PDB entry 8SMX | electron microscopy, 3.20 A resolution | chains G and I of the 12 polymer chains in the assembly

[Chain G]
Molecule: Histone H2A type 1-B/E
Organism: Homo sapiens
Reference sequence: P04908 (H2A1B_HUMAN); residues 11-129 here correspond to UniProt positions 12-130 (UniProt number = residue number + 1)
Amino-acid sequence (119 residues; row label = number of the first residue in the row):
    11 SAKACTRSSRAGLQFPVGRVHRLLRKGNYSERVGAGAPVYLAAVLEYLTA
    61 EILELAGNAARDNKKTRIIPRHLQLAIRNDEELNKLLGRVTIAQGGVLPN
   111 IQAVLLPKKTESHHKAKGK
Not modelled in the structure: 120-129
Construct notes: engineered mutation Ser11 (Arg12 in P04908), Cys15 (Lys16 in P04908)
Swiss-Prot annotation at these positions:
  - modified residue: Lys13 (N6-(beta-hydroxybutyryl)lysine), Lys36 (N6-(2-hydroxyisobutyryl)lysine), Lys74 (N6-(2-hydroxyisobutyryl)lysine), Lys75 (N6-(2-hydroxyisobutyryl)lysine), Lys95 (N6-(2-hydroxyisobutyryl)lysine), Gln104 (N5-methylglutamine), Lys118 (N6-(2-hydroxyisobutyryl)lysine), Lys119 (N6-crotonyllysine), Thr120 (Phosphothreonine), Lys125 (N6-crotonyllysine)
  - cross-link (Glycyl lysine isopeptide (Lys-Gly)): Lys13 (interchain with G-Cter in ubiquitin), Lys119 (interchain with G-Cter in ubiquitin)

[Chain I]
Molecule: 147-nt DNA strand
Organism: Homo sapiens
Sequence (147 nucleotides; row label = number of the first residue in the row; numbers below 1 keep their minus sign (DA-73 is residue -73)):
   -73 ATCGAGAATCCCGGTGCCGAGGCCGCTCAATTGGTCGTAGACAGCTCTAG
   -23 CACCGCTTAAACGCACGTACGCGCTGTCCCCCGCGTTTTAACCGCCAAGG
    27 GGATTACTCCCTAGTCTCCAGGCACGTGTCAGATATATACATCCGAT

[Chain G / chain I interface]
Residue-residue contacts (14):
  Arg29(G) - DG48(I)  sugar contact
  Arg29(G) - DC49(I)  salt bridge to the phosphate
  Arg42(G) - DT38(I)  hydrogen bond to the sugar
  Arg42(G) - DA39(I)  phosphate contact
  Val43(G) - DT38(I)  sugar contact
  Val43(G) - DA39(I)  hydrogen bond to the phosphate
  Gly44(G) - DT38(I)  phosphate contact
  Ala45(G) - DT38(I)  hydrogen bond to the phosphate
  Lys75(G) - DG58(I)  phosphate contact
  Lys75(G) - DA59(I)  phosphate contact
  Thr76(G) - DA57(I)  phosphate contact
  Thr76(G) - DG58(I)  hydrogen bond to the phosphate
  Arg77(G) - DA57(I)  sugar contact
  Arg77(G) - DG58(I)  sugar contact
Other interface residues (no listed pair), chain G (9 interface residues in all): Glu41

[Summary]
The interface between chain G and chain I involves 9 residues on one side and 7 on the other, with 4 hydrogen
bonds and 1 salt bridge. Among the polar pairs are Arg42(G)-DT38(I), Val43(G)-DA39(I) and Ala45(G)-DT38(I).
Chain G is Histone H2A type 1-B/E and chain I is a 147-nt DNA strand, both from Homo sapiens; the structure,
Cryo-EM structure of the human nucleosome core particle in complex with RNF168 and UbcH5c~Ub (UbcH5c
chemically ..., was determined by electron microscopy (same publication as 8SMW, 8SMY, 8SMZ, 8SN0, 8SN1, 8SN2
and 3 further entries).
